Entry 7Z6Q (electron microscopy, 2.50 A resolution); this record covers chains C and a of the 12 polymer chains in the assembly.

== Chain C ==
Protein: Cytochrome c
Organism: Chlorobaculum tepidum TLS
UniProt: O07091 (CY551_CHLTE); numbering as in UniProt (aligned over 1-206)
Amino-acid sequence (206 residues; row label = number of the first residue in the row):
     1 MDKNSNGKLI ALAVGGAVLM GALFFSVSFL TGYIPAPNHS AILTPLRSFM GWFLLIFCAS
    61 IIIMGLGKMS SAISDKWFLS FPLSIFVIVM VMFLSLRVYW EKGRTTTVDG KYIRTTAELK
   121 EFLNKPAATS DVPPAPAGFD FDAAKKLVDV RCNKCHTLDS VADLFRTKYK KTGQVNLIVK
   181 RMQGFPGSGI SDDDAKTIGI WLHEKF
Unresolved in the structure: 1-4, 126-206
Residues lining bound ligands:
  - bacteriochlorophyll a (BCL): Met20, Leu23, Phe24, Val27, Trp52
  - chlorophyll a (CLA): Leu55, Ile56, Ala59

== Chain a ==
Protein: Photosystem P840 reaction center, large subunit
Organism: Chlorobaculum tepidum TLS
UniProt: Q8KAY0 (Q8KAY0_CHLTE); residue numbers follow UniProt; this construct covers 1-731
Amino-acid sequence (731 residues; numbered 1 to 731; the number before each row is that of its first residue):
     1 MAEQVKPAGV KPKGTVPPPK GNAPAPKANG APGGASVIKE QDAAKMRRFL FQRTETRSTK
    61 WYQIFDTEKL DDEQVVGGHL ALLGVLGFIM GIYYISGIQV FPWGAPGFHD NWFYLTIKPR
   121 MVSLGIDTYS TKTADLEAAG ARLLGWAAFH FLVGSVLIFG GWRHWTHNLT NPFTGRCGNF
   181 RDFRFLGKFG DVVFNGTSAK SYKEALGPHA VYMSLLFLGW GIVMWAILGF APIPDFQTIN
   241 SETFMSFVFA VIFFALGIYW WNNPPNAAIH LNDDMKAAFS VHLTAIGYIN IALGCIAFVA
   301 FQQPSFAPYY KELDKLVFYL YGEPFNRVSF NFVEQGGKVI SGAKEFADFP AYAILPKSGE
   361 AFGMARVVTN LIVFNHIICG VLYVFAGVYH GGQYLLKIQL NGMYNQIKSI WITKGRDQEV
   421 QVKILGTVMA LCFATMLSVY AVIVWNTICE LNIFGTNITM SFYWLKPLPI FQWMFADPSI
   481 NDWVMAHVIT AGSLFSLIAL VRIAFFAHTS PLWDDLGLKK NSYSFPCLGP VYGGTCGVSI
   541 QDQLWFAMLW GIKGLSAVCW YIDGAWIASM MYGVPAADAK AWDSIAHLHH HYTSGIFYYF
   601 WTETVTIFSS SHLSTILMIG HLVWFISFAV WFEDRGSRLE GADIQTRTIR WLGKKFLNRD
   661 VNFRFPVLTI SDSKLAGTFL YFGGTFMLVF LFLANGFYQT NSPLPPPVSH AAVSGQQMLA
   721 QLVDTLMKMI A
Unresolved in the structure: 1-54, 709-731
Metal / ion sites: bacteriochlorophyll a Mg site 1 near Glu242 (its only coordinating residue here); bacteriochlorophyll a Mg site 2 near Asn375 (its only coordinating residue here); 4Fe-4S cluster Fe: Cys527, Cys536 (shared with 2 residues of chain A); Ca2+: Asp563, Glu603, Phe692, Asn695, Gly696
Residues lining bound ligands:
  - bacteriochlorophyll a (BCL), molecule 1: Trp61, Tyr62, Gln63, Ile64, Phe65, Asp66, Thr67, Lys276, Phe279, Leu283, Leu382, Tyr383, Phe385, Ala386, Tyr389, His390, Gln393, Tyr523, Gln541, Leu544, Trp545, Met548, Leu675, Phe679
  - bacteriochlorophyll a (BCL), molecule 2: Phe65, Thr67, Leu70, Val75, Gly78, His79, Leu82, Met275, Ala278, Phe279, His282, Leu283, Ile286
  - bacteriochlorophyll a (BCL), molecule 3: Asp72, Val75, Val76, His79, Leu80, Leu83, Phe149, Val153, Val156, Leu157, Phe180, Phe183, Phe185, Phe194, Thr197, Ser198, Ala199, Lys200, Ser201, Tyr202, Ala205, Pro208, His209, Tyr212, Met213, Leu216
  - bacteriochlorophyll a (BCL), molecule 4: Leu80, Val156, Leu157, Phe159, Gly160, Arg163, His164, Asn168, Leu169, Thr170, Asn171, Arg176, Gly178, Asn179, Phe183, Phe185, Leu186, Tyr212, Leu215, Leu216
  - bacteriochlorophyll a (BCL), molecule 5: Leu83, Leu86, Gly87, Met90, Tyr94, Ile117, Arg120, Met121, Leu124, Trp146, Phe149, His150, Val153, Gly154, Leu157, Met213, Leu216, Phe217, Trp220, Val223, Phe253, Ile289
  - bacteriochlorophyll a (BCL), molecule 6: Leu83, Tyr202, Lys203, Ala205, Leu206, His209, Ala210, Met213, Leu216, Gly219, Trp220, Val223, Pro265, Ala267, Leu271, Asn272, Ala278, Val281, His282, Ala285, Ile286, Ile289
  - bacteriochlorophyll a (BCL), molecule 7: Tyr93, Trp112, Phe113, Thr116, Ile117, Leu371, Ile372, Phe374, Asn375, Ile378, Cys379, Leu382, Phe679, Phe682, Gly683, Phe686, Met687, Val689, Phe690, Leu693
  - bacteriochlorophyll a (BCL), molecule 8: Asp110, Asn111, Trp112, Phe113, Leu320, Tyr321, Gly322, His612, Thr615, Ile616, Ile619, Met687, Phe690
  - bacteriochlorophyll a (BCL), molecule 9: Leu431, Ala434, Thr435, Leu437, Ser438, Lys466, Pro467, Leu468, Phe471, Phe475, Asp482, Trp483, Ala486, His487, Thr490
  - bacteriochlorophyll a / F39: Leu86, Ile89, Met90, Tyr93, Thr116, Ile117, Pro119, Arg120, Ser123, Phe217, Trp220, Phe236, Gln237, Thr238, Ile239, Ser241, Glu242, Met245, Ser246, Phe249, Ala268, His270, Leu271, Ala277, Ser280, Val281, Thr284, Ala285, Ile286, Tyr288, Asn290, Ala292, Leu293, Cys295, Ile296, Ala297, Val299, Ala300, Phe301, Gln303, Ser305, Phe306, Tyr309, Tyr310, Ile372, Asn375, His376, Cys379, Tyr383, Val384, Gly387, Val388, Gly391, Gly392, Tyr394, Leu395, Ser409, Ile410, Trp411, Ile412, Lys414, Gly415, Ile424, Leu500, Ala504, Phe505
  - chlorophyll a (CLA), molecule 1: Met429, Cys432, Phe433, Met436, Leu437, Tyr440, Phe495, Ile498, Arg502, Phe546, Leu549, Trp550
  - chlorophyll a (CLA), molecule 2: Met436, Tyr440, Ala441, Val444, Thr447, Ile448, Phe454, Phe495, Leu549, Trp550, Ile552, Lys553, Met570, Ile596, Phe597, Phe600, Trp624, Tyr681
  - chlorophyll a (CLA), molecule 3: Thr615, Met618, Ile619, His621, Leu622, Trp624, Phe625, Phe628
  - chlorophyll a (CLA), molecule 4: Leu622, Val623, Phe625, Ile626, Phe628, Ala629, Phe632, Asp634, Ser637, Arg638, Gly641, Ala642, Gln645
  - Bacteriochlorophyll A isomer (GS0), molecule 1: Met436, Tyr440, Ile443, Val488, Gly492, Ile552, Lys553, Gly554, Ser556, Trp560, Ile567, Met570, Ile596, Phe600, Thr604, Ile607, Phe608, Leu617, His621, Trp624, Tyr681, Thr685, Leu688, Val689, Phe692
  - Bacteriochlorophyll A isomer (GS0), molecule 2: Phe597, Phe600, Trp601, Trp624
  - IKV ([(2R)-2-hexadecanoyloxy-3-[(2S,3S,4R,5R,6S)-6-(hydroxymethyl)-3,4,5-tris(oxidanyl)oxan-2-yl]oxy-propyl] hexadecanoate): Cys295, Phe298, Arg366, Val373, Ile377, Val381, Met474, Phe475, Ala476, Asp477, Asn481, Asp482, Met485, Ala486, Ile489, Thr490, Gly492, Ser493, Leu494, Ser496, Gly551, Gly554, Leu555, Val558, Tyr561, Ile562, Gly564, Tyr592, Gln699
  - 4Fe-4S cluster (SF4): Cys527, Gly529, Pro530, Cys536, Glu633, Ile670
Reported in the primary citation:
  - binding site for Bacteriochlorophyll A isomer: Trp601 (from molecular simulation)

== How chain C and chain a interact ==
Contacting residue pairs (63; chain C residue first):
  Ser70(C) - Trp61(a)  hydrogen bond
  Ile73(C) - Trp61(a)  hydrophobic
  Ser74(C) - Ile64(a)
  Asp75(C) - Ile64(a)
  Asp75(C) - Phe65(a)
  Phe78(C) - Phe65(a)  hydrophobic
  Phe78(C) - Gly78(a)
  Phe78(C) - Ala81(a)  hydrophobic
  Phe78(C) - Trp165(a)  hydrophobic
  Phe86(C) - Phe88(a)  hydrophobic
  Phe86(C) - Ile92(a)  hydrophobic
  Phe93(C) - Ser96(a)
  Phe93(C) - Asn111(a)
  Leu96(C) - Tyr321(a)  hydrophobic
  Arg97(C) - Phe101(a)
  Arg97(C) - Pro106(a)  hydrogen bond (side chain-backbone)
  Arg97(C) - Gly107(a)
  Arg97(C) - Phe108(a)
  Glu101(C) - His109(a)
  Glu101(C) - Tyr321(a)
  Glu101(C) - Ile354(a)
  Gly103(C) - Pro106(a)
  Gly103(C) - Gly107(a)
  Gly103(C) - His109(a)  hydrogen bond (backbone-side chain)
  Arg104(C) - Gln99(a)
  Arg104(C) - Pro106(a)
  Arg104(C) - Gly107(a)  hydrogen bond (backbone-backbone)
  Arg104(C) - Phe108(a)  hydrogen bond (side chain-backbone)
  Arg104(C) - His109(a)
  Arg104(C) - Asp110(a)  salt bridge
  Arg104(C) - Tyr319(a)
  Thr105(C) - His109(a)
  Thr105(C) - Tyr319(a)
  Thr105(C) - Ile354(a)
  Thr106(C) - Phe349(a)
  Thr106(C) - Pro350(a)
  Thr107(C) - Asp348(a)
  Thr107(C) - Phe349(a)
  Val108(C) - Asp348(a)
  Tyr112(C) - Pro106(a)
  Ile113(C) - Val317(a)
  Ile113(C) - Tyr319(a)  hydrogen bond (backbone-side chain)
  Arg114(C) - Val100(a)
  Arg114(C) - Thr131(a)
  Arg114(C) - Thr133(a)
  Arg114(C) - Leu136(a)
  Arg114(C) - Leu316(a)
  Arg114(C) - Val317(a)  hydrogen bond (backbone-backbone)
  Thr115(C) - Thr131(a)  hydrogen bond
  Thr115(C) - Lys315(a)
  Thr115(C) - Val317(a)
  Thr116(C) - Asp314(a)
  Thr116(C) - Lys315(a)  hydrogen bond (side chain-backbone)
  Thr116(C) - Leu316(a)
  Thr116(C) - Val317(a)
  Thr116(C) - Ser358(a)
  Thr116(C) - Gly359(a)
  Glu118(C) - Thr131(a)
  Leu119(C) - Val317(a)  hydrophobic
  Leu119(C) - Pro356(a)  hydrophobic
  Leu119(C) - Ser358(a)
  Phe122(C) - Asp348(a)
  Phe122(C) - Phe349(a)  hydrophobic
Interface residues without a listed pair, chain C (30 interface residues in all): Lys8, Leu9, Pro37, Asn38, Leu79, Leu83
Interface residues without a listed pair, chain a (50 interface residues in all): Lys69, Gly77, Val85, Ile89, Ala105, Ile158, Trp162, Phe318, Phe330, Asn331, Val333, Ala353, Lys357, Glu360, Leu657, Val661
From the paper, about this interface:
  - interface residues, chain C: Glu101(C)

== In short ==
30 residues of chain C and 50 residues of chain a are in contact, with 9 hydrogen bonds and 1 salt bridge.
Polar contacts include Arg104(C)-Asp110(a), Ser70(C)-Trp61(a) and Arg97(C)-Pro106(a). One chlorophyll a
molecule is bound between chain C and chain a. From the paper: a binding site for Bacteriochlorophyll A isomer
at Trp601(a); the interface residue Glu101(C).
Chain C is Cytochrome c and chain a is Photosystem P840 reaction center, large subunit, both from
Chlorobaculum tepidum TLS; the structure, Cryo-EM structure of the whole photosynthetic complex from the green
sulfur bacteria, was determined by electron microscopy.
